4PI0 - chains F and A of the 12 polymer chains in the assembly; structure by X-ray diffraction, 3.15 A resolution.

Chain F:
Name: Particulate methane monooxygenase subunit A
Organism: Methylocystis sp. ATCC 49242
Notes: EC 1.14.18.3
Sequence (252 residues; each row starts with the number of its first residue):
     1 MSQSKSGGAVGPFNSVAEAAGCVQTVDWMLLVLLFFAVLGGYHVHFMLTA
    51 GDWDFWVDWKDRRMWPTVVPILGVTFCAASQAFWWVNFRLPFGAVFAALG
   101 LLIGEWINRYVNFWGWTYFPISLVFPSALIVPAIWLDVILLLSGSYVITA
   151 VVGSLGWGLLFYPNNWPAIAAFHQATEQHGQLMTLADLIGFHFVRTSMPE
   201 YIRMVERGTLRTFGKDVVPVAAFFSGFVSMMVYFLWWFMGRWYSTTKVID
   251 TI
Disordered / not traced: 1-8

Chain A:
Name: Particulate methane monooxygenase subunit B
Organism: Methylocystis sp. ATCC 49242
Notes: EC 1.14.18.3
Sequence (420 residues; each row starts with the number of its first residue):
     1 MKKLVKLAAFGAAAAVAATLGAVAPASAHGEKSQQAFLRMRTLNWYDVQW
    51 SKTTVNVNEEMVLSGKVHVFSAWPQAVANPRVSFLNAGEPGPVLVRTAQF
   101 IGEQFAPRSVSLEIGKDYAFSINLRGRRAGRWHVHAQINVEGGGPIIGPG
   151 QWIEIKGDMKDFTDPVTLLDGSTVDLEHYGISRVYAWHLPWMAVGAAWIF
   201 FWFVRKGIITSYIRVAEGKADDVIGDDDRRIGAIVLALTILATIVGYAVT
   251 NSTFPRTIPLQAGLQKPLTPIETEGTVGVGKENVTTELNGGVYKVPGREL
   301 TINVKVKNNTSQPLRLGEYTAAGLRFLNPDVFTTKPDFPDYLLADRGLSV
   351 DATPIAPGEAKEIVVKIQDARWDIERLSDLAYDTDSQIGGLLFFFSPDGK
   401 RYASEIGGPVIPKFVAGDMP
Disordered / not traced: 1-28, 419-420
Ion coordination: Cu ion: His29, His133, His135

How chain F and chain A interact:
Residue-residue contacts (34):
  Arg62(F) with Tyr382(A), hydrogen bond (side chain-backbone)
  Glu177(F) with Ile411(A)
  Gly180(F) with Pro409(A); Ile411(A)
  Gln181(F) with Pro409(A)
  Leu182(F) with Ser386(A); Pro412(A)
  Glu206(F) with Thr384(A)
  Arg207(F) with Phe37(A); Gln75(A); Ala76(A); Thr384(A)
  Gly208(F) with Gln35(A); Ala76(A); Thr384(A)
  Thr209(F) with Gln35(A), hydrogen bond (backbone-side chain); Leu38(A)
  Leu210(F) with Gln34(A), hydrogen bond (backbone-side chain); Leu38(A), hydrophobic; Gly143(A); Gly144(A); Pro145(A); Ile146(A), hydrophobic
  Thr212(F) with Ser33(A); Gln34(A); Gln35(A), hydrogen bond
  Phe213(F) with Ser33(A); Gln34(A)
  Gly214(F) with Ser33(A), hydrogen bond (backbone-backbone); Tyr382(A)
  Lys215(F) with Asp379(A), salt bridge; Tyr382(A), hydrogen bond (backbone-side chain)
  Asp216(F) with Tyr382(A), hydrogen bond (backbone-side chain)
  Val217(F) with Tyr382(A), hydrogen bond (backbone-side chain)
Other interface residues (no listed pair), chain F (19 interface residues in all): Arg63, Ala175, Val218
Other interface residues (no listed pair), chain A (22 interface residues in all): Gly30, Val77, Arg376, Phe414

Overview:
Chain F and chain A form an interface of 19 and 22 residues respectively; the contacts include 8 hydrogen
bonds and 1 salt bridge. Polar pairs include Lys215(F)-Asp379(A), Arg62(F)-Tyr382(A) and Thr209(F)-Gln35(A).
The Cu ion site is built by His29(A), His133(A) and His135(A).
Chain F is Particulate methane monooxygenase subunit A and chain A is Particulate methane monooxygenase
subunit B, both from Methylocystis sp. ATCC 49242; the structure, Crystal structure of particulate methane
monooxygenase from Methylocystis sp. ATCC 49242 (Rockwell) soaked in copper, was determined by X-ray
diffraction, deposited together with 4PHZ and 4PI2.
